Entry 5XKG (X-ray diffraction, 2.20 A resolution); this record covers chains D and E of the 6 polymer chains in the assembly.

# Chain D
Protein: Tubulin beta chain
Organism: Sus scrofa
Reference sequence: A0A287AGU7 (A0A287AGU7_PIG); residues 1-445 here = UniProt positions 1-445
Sequence (445 residues; numbered 1 to 445; the number before each row is that of its first residue):
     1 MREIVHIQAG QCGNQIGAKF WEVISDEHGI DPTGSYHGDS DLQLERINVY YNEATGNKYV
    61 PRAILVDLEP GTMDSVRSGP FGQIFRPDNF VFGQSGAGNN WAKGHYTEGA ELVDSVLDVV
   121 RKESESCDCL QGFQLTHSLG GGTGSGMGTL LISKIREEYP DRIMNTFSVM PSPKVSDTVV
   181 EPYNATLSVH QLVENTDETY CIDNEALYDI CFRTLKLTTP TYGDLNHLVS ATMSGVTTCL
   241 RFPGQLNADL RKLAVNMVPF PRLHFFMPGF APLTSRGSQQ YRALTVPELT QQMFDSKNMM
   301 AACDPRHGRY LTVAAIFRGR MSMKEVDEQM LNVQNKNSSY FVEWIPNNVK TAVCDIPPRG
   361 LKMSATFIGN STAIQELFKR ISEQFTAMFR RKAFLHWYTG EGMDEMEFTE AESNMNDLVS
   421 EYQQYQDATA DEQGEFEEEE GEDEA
Unresolved in the structure: 274-283, 432-445
Ligand contacts:
  - 890 (4-[(3-azanyl-4-methoxy-phenyl)-methyl-amino]chromen-2-one): C239, L240, L246, A248, D249, K252, L253, N256, M257, T312, V313, A314, A315, I316, N348, V349, K350, T351, A352
  - GTP (guanosine-5'-triphosphate): G10, Q11, C12, Q15, I16, D67, E69, G96, A97, G98, N99, S138, G140, G141, G142, T143, G144, V169, P171, V175, S176, E181, N204, L207, Y222, L225, N226

# Chain E
Protein: Stathmin-4
Organism: Rattus norvegicus
Reference sequence: P63043 (STMN4_RAT); residues 5-145 here correspond to UniProt positions 49-189 (UniProt number = residue number + 44)
Sequence (143 residues; numbered 3 to 145; the number before each row is that of its first residue):
     3 MADMEVIELN KCTSGQSFEV ILKPPSFDGV PEFNASLPRR RDPSLEEIQK KLEAAEERRK
    63 YQEAELLKHL AEKREHEREV IQKAIEENNN FIKMAKEKLA QKMESNKENR EAHLAAMLER
   123 LQEKDKHAEE VRKNKELKEE ASR
Unresolved in the structure: 3-5, 29-43, 142-145
Differences from the reference sequence: expression tag (3-4)
Swiss-Prot annotation at these positions:
  - modified residue: S46 (Phosphoserine)

# Chain D / chain E interface
Residue-residue contacts (25; chain D residue first):
  Y106(D) - H129(E)  hydrogen bond
  Y106(D) - A130(E)  hydrophobic
  Y106(D) - V133(E)  hydrophobic
  Y106(D) - R134(E)  hydrogen bond (backbone-side chain)
  A110(D) - R134(E)
  S153(D) - L123(E)
  S153(D) - K126(E)
  K154(D) - D127(E)  salt bridge
  R156(D) - L123(E)
  E157(D) - L120(E)
  E157(D) - L123(E)
  E157(D) - Q124(E)
  E157(D) - D127(E)
  P160(D) - L116(E)  hydrophobic
  P160(D) - M119(E)  hydrophobic
  P160(D) - L120(E)  hydrophobic
  Q191(D) - K126(E)  hydrogen bond
  N195(D) - L123(E)
  N195(D) - K126(E)
  G400(D) - K137(E)
  E401(D) - V133(E)
  E401(D) - K137(E)  salt bridge
  G402(D) - V133(E)
  G402(D) - K137(E)
  E407(D) - H129(E)  salt bridge
Also at the interface, not in a pair above, chain D (16 interface residues in all): T107, D161, M403
Also at the interface, not in a pair above, chain E (14 interface residues in all): R112, N136

# In short
16 residues of chain D face 14 of chain E across their interface; the contacts include 3 hydrogen bonds and 3
salt bridges. Among the polar pairs are K154(D)-D127(E), E401(D)-K137(E) and E407(D)-H129(E). Bound to chain
D: GTP and compound 890.
Here chain D is Tubulin beta chain (Sus scrofa) and chain E is Stathmin-4 (Rattus norvegicus). Entry 5XKG
(Crystal structure of T2R-TTL-CH1 complex) was determined by X-ray diffraction.
